PDB entry 9J4R | electron microscopy, 3.09 A resolution | chains A and C of the 3 polymer chains in the assembly

Chain A:
Molecule: Iron ABC transporter permease
From: Thermus thermophilus
UniProt: A0A7R7TPN0 (A0A7R7TPN0_THETH); numbering as in UniProt (aligned over 25-516)
Chain sequence (493 residues; row label = number of the first residue in the row):
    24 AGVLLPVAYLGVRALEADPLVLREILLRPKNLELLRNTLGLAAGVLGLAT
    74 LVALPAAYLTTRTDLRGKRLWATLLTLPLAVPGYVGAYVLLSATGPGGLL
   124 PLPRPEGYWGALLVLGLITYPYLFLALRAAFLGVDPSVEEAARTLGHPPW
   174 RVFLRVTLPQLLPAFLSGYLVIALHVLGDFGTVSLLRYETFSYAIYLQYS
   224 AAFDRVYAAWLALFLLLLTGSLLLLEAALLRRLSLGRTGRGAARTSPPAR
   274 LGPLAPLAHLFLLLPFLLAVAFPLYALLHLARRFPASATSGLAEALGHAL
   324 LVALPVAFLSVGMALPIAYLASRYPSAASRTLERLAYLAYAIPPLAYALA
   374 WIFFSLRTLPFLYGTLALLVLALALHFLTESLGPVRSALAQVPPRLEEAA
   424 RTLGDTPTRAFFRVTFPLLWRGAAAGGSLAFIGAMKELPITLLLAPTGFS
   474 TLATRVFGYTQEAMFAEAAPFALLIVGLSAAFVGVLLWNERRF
Not modelled in the structure: 260-262
Sequence notes: expression tag (24)

Chain C:
Molecule: Iron ABC transporter, ATP-binding protein
From: Thermus thermophilus
UniProt: Q5SHV0 (Q5SHV0_THET8); residues 1-340 here = UniProt positions 1-340
Chain sequence (340 residues; row label = number of the first residue in the row):
     1 MERAPLLELKGIRKRFGELEVLRGVDLALYPGEILALLGPSGCGKTTLLR
    51 VVAGLEVPDAGRVFLEGRDITALPPEKRGIGFVFQDYALFPHLTALGNVA
   101 FGLKGKDRLARARKALERVGMTLFQDRRPGELSGGQQQRVALARALAPGP
   151 KLVLLDEPFSSLDAGLRAATREEVRKVLKETGTAALLVTHDQEEALSFAD
   201 RLGVMRGGEILQVGTPEEVYLRPKTPFVAQFLGRTNLLPGEGRGRYAETC
   251 LGRVPLAEAREGPLLLSLRPEALRLTPPGQGPQGEVVAREFKGHDLTYRV
   301 RLHGVQPEREVLVQEGPTCPFKVGDRVGLEVVGEGVALEG

Interface between chain A and chain C:
Contacting residue pairs (28; chain A residue first):
  Gln414(A) - Pro91(C)
  Arg418(A) - Asp86(C)  salt bridge
  Leu419(A) - Leu89(C)
  Leu419(A) - Phe90(C)
  Leu419(A) - Pro91(C)
  Glu421(A) - Arg50(C)  salt bridge
  Ala422(A) - Phe84(C)  hydrophobic
  Ala422(A) - Ala88(C)  hydrophobic
  Ala422(A) - Arg144(C)
  Ala423(A) - Phe101(C)  hydrophobic
  Arg424(A) - Pro74(C)
  Arg424(A) - Pro75(C)
  Arg424(A) - Glu76(C)  salt bridge
  Thr425(A) - Leu55(C)
  Leu426(A) - Phe101(C)  hydrophobic
  Leu426(A) - Gly102(C)
  Leu426(A) - Arg144(C)
  Gly427(A) - Glu76(C)
  Asp428(A) - Glu76(C)
  Asp428(A) - Phe101(C)
  Arg436(A) - His92(C)  hydrogen bond (backbone-side chain)
  Arg436(A) - Phe101(C)
  Arg436(A) - Asp107(C)  salt bridge
  Val437(A) - Phe90(C)  hydrophobic
  Val437(A) - His92(C)
  Val437(A) - Phe101(C)  hydrophobic
  Pro440(A) - His92(C)
  Leu441(A) - His92(C)
Interface residues without a listed pair, chain A (17 interface residues in all): Val415, Thr429
Interface residues without a listed pair, chain C (19 interface residues in all): Ile80, Phe82, Pro148

Summary:
The interface between chain A and chain C involves 17 residues on one side and 19 on the other, with 1
hydrogen bond and 4 salt bridges. Among the polar pairs are Arg418(A)-Asp86(C), Glu421(A)-Arg50(C) and
Arg424(A)-Glu76(C).
Here chain A is Iron ABC transporter permease and chain C is Iron ABC transporter, ATP-binding protein, both
from Thermus thermophilus. Entry 9J4R (Cryo-EM structure of ferric ion importer, FbpBC, from Thermus
thermophilus) was determined by electron microscopy.
